6WY8 - chains A and B of the 4 polymer chains in the assembly; structure by X-ray diffraction, 2.10 A resolution.

Chain A:
Name: Acyl-CoA dehydrogenase domain protein Tcur3481
Organism: Thermomonospora curvata (strain ATCC 19995 / DSM 43183 / JCM 3096 / NBRC 15933 / NCIMB 10081 / Henssen B9)
UniProtKB: D1AB76 (D1AB76_THECD); numbering as in UniProt (aligned over 1-364)
Amino-acid sequence (364 residues; row label = number of the first residue in the row):
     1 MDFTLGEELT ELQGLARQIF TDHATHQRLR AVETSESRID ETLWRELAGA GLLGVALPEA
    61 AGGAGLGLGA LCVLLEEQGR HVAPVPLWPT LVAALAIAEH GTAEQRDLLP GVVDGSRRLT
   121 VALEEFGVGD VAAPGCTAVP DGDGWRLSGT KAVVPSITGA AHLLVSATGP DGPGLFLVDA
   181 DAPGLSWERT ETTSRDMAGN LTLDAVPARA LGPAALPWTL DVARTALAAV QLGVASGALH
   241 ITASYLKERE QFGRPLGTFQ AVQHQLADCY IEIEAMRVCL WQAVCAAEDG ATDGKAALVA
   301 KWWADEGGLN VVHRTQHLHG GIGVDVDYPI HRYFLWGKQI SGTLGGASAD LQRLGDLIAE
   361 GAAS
Disordered / not traced: 364
Residues lining bound ligands: FAD (flavin-adenine dinucleotide): Arg249, Gln251, Phe252, Leu256, Phe259, Ala261, Val262, His317, Leu318, His319, Gly320, Gly321

Chain B:
Name: Acyl-CoA dehydrogenase domain protein Tcur3483
Organism: Thermomonospora curvata (strain ATCC 19995 / DSM 43183 / JCM 3096 / NBRC 15933 / NCIMB 10081 / Henssen B9)
UniProtKB: D1AB78 (D1AB78_THECD); numbering as in UniProt (aligned over 1-387)
Amino-acid sequence (407 residues; numbered -19 to 387; the number before each row is that of its first residue; numbers below 1 keep their minus sign (Met-19 is residue -19)):
   -19 MGSSHHHHHH SSGLVPRGSH MDLREPAALS ELRAELRAYF NGLLPADERR RVGEQGVGGE
    41 RFREVVKMLG SDGWLGYGWP KEYGGQGRSI SEQYVLFDEV QRAGLPFPFV TVNTVGPTLM
   101 KYGTEEQKKK YLPGILSGDI VFAIGYTEPG AGTDLASLTT RAVRDGDEFV IDGSKIFTSG
   161 ANTADYIWLA CRTDPEAPKH KGISIIIVPT DAEGFSWSPI QTVGGMVVTA TYYSGVRVPV
   221 SEVVGEINGG WKLITTQLNH ERIGLAALGG RMIRLWEDVV AWARDNGVLE QPWVRRDLAR
   281 TYAKLEAMRL LNWKMTIAVE NDELTGADAG ATKAYGTETH IDVQRTLTGI LGAAGRIRPE
   341 SPGAVLAGQI EQLSRQGIVN TFGGGVNEVL RDMVATLGLG MPRSRRA
Disordered / not traced: -19 to 0, 385-387
Construct notes: initiating methionine (-19); expression tag (-18 to 0)
Residues lining bound ligands: FAD (flavin-adenine dinucleotide): Ile124, Gly125, Tyr126, Thr127, Gly132, Thr133, Ile156, Phe157, Thr158, Ser159, Val359, Asn360, Phe362, Gly363, Val366, Glu368, Val369

Chain A / chain B interface:
Pairs across the interface - 86 pairs, chain A then chain B:
  Met1(A) with Asp2(B); Leu3(B); Arg4(B); Trp293(B), hydrophobic; Ile297(B), hydrophobic
  Asp2(A) with Met1(B); Asp2(B), hydrogen bond (backbone-backbone); Leu3(B)
  Phe3(A) with Met1(B); Leu3(B), hydrophobic; Leu290(B); Lys294(B)
  Thr4(A) with Met1(B)
  Leu5(A) with Met1(B)
  Leu239(A) with Leu379(B), hydrophobic
  Ala243(A) with Met381(B)
  Leu246(A) with Met381(B), hydrophobic
  Lys247(A) with Leu379(B); Gly380(B); Met381(B)
  Gly257(A) with Met381(B); Pro382(B)
  Thr258(A) with Pro382(B); Arg383(B); Ser384(B)
  Gln260(A) with Asp372(B), hydrogen bond
  Gln263(A) with Asp372(B); Ala375(B); Thr376(B); Pro382(B), hydrogen bond (side chain-backbone); Arg383(B); Ser384(B), hydrogen bond
  His264(A) with Glu368(B), hydrogen bond (side chain-backbone); Arg371(B); Asp372(B), salt bridge
  Leu266(A) with Leu379(B), hydrophobic; Met381(B), hydrophobic
  Ala267(A) with Arg371(B); Val374(B), hydrophobic
  Asp268(A) with Arg371(B), salt bridge
  Tyr270(A) with Ala307(B); Asp308(B), hydrogen bond; Ala311(B), hydrophobic; Val374(B), hydrophobic
  Ile271(A) with Ala311(B), hydrophobic; Tyr315(B), hydrophobic
  Glu274(A) with Leu291(B); Lys294(B)
  Ala275(A) with Ala287(B), hydrophobic
  Val278(A) with Leu3(B); Leu290(B), hydrophobic; Leu291(B), hydrophobic
  Cys279(A) with Ala287(B), hydrophobic
  Trp281(A) with Met1(B), hydrophobic; Leu3(B)
  Gln282(A) with Leu3(B); Arg289(B), hydrogen bond; Leu290(B)
  Cys285(A) with Met1(B), hydrogen bond (side chain-backbone); Leu3(B); Arg4(B), hydrogen bond (backbone-side chain)
  Glu288(A) with Arg4(B), salt bridge
  Asp289(A) with Arg4(B), salt bridge
  Lys295(A) with Tyr282(B)
  Val299(A) with Tyr282(B), hydrophobic
  Trp302(A) with Arg280(B); Ala283(B), hydrophobic
  Trp303(A) with Ala283(B), hydrogen bond (side chain-backbone); Ala287(B); Tyr315(B)
  Ser348(A) with Arg276(B), hydrogen bond
  Leu351(A) with Arg276(B); Ala279(B); Arg280(B)
  Leu354(A) with Ala279(B)
  Gly355(A) with Arg275(B); Ala279(B)
  Asp356(A) with Arg275(B), salt bridge
  Ile358(A) with Trp256(B), hydrophobic; Ala279(B), hydrophobic; Tyr282(B), hydrophobic
  Ala359(A) with Leu269(B), hydrophobic; Arg275(B)
  Ala362(A) with Val260(B), hydrophobic; Arg264(B), hydrogen bond (backbone-side chain); Leu269(B), hydrophobic
Interface residues without a listed pair, chain A (43 interface residues in all): Pro255, Phe259, Ala363
Interface residues without a listed pair, chain B (44 interface residues in all): Glu5, Pro6, Leu278, Lys284, Glu286, Ala314, Gly378

Overview:
43 residues of chain A face 44 of chain B across their interface; the contacts include 12 hydrogen bonds and 5
salt bridges. Polar pairs include His264(A)-Asp372(B), Asp268(A)-Arg371(B) and Glu288(A)-Arg4(B). Bound to
chain A: flavin-adenine dinucleotide. Bound to chain B: flavin-adenine dinucleotide.
Chain A is Acyl-CoA dehydrogenase domain protein Tcur3481 and chain B is Acyl-CoA dehydrogenase domain protein
Tcur3483, both from Thermomonospora curvata (strain ATCC 19995 / DSM 43183 / JCM 3096 / NBRC 15933 / NCIMB
10081 / Henssen B9); the structure, Tcur3481-Tcur3483 steroid ACAD, was determined by X-ray diffraction (same
publication as 6WY9).
